PDB entry 1YEN | X-ray diffraction, 2.80 A resolution | chains A and B of the 4 polymer chains in the assembly

== Chain A ==
Name: Hemoglobin alpha chain
From: Homo sapiens
UniProt: P69905 (HBA_HUMAN); residues 1-141 here = UniProt positions 1-141
Sequence (141 residues; row label = number of the first residue in the row):
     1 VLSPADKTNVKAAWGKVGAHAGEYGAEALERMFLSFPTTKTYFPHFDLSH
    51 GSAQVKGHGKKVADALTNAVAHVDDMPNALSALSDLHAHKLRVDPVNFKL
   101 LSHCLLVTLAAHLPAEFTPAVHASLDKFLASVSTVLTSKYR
Disordered / not traced: 139-141
Metal / ion sites: heme Fe: His87 (together with oxygen molecule)
Residues lining bound ligands: heme / oxygen molecule: Leu29, Thr39, Tyr42, Phe43, His45, Phe46, His58, Lys61, Val62, Ala65, Leu66, Leu83, His87, Leu91, Val93, Asn97, Phe98, Leu101, Val132, Leu136
UniProt features mapped onto this chain:
  - site: Lys61 (Not glycated)
  - natural variant: Asp6 (A6D: In J-Toronto; this construct carries the variant), Ala13 (A13D: In J-Paris 1/J-Aljezur), Glu27 (A27E: In Shenyang; this construct carries the variant), Lys61 (K61N: In Zambia; deletion: In Clinic), Asp64 (A64D: In Pontoise; this construct carries the variant), Asp75 (D75A: In Lille; D75G: In Chapel Hill; D75N: In G-Pest), Ala111 (A111D: In Petah Tikva)

== Chain B ==
Name: Hemoglobin beta chain
From: Homo sapiens
UniProt: P68871 (HBB_HUMAN); residue numbers follow UniProt; this construct covers 1-146
Sequence (146 residues; row label = number of the first residue in the row):
     1 MHLTPEEKSAVTALWGKVNVDEVGGEALGRLLVVYAWTQRFFESFGDLST
    51 PDAVMGNPKVKAHGKKVLGAFSDGLAHLDNLKGTFATLSELHCDKLHVDP
   101 ENFRLLGNVLVCVLAHHFGKEFTPPVQAAYQKVVAGVANALAHKYH
Differences from the reference sequence: engineered mutation Met1 (Val in P68871), Ala36 (Pro in P68871)
Metal / ion sites: heme Fe: His92 (together with oxygen molecule)
Residues lining bound ligands: heme / oxygen molecule: Leu31, Thr38, Phe41, Phe42, His63, Lys66, Val67, Ala70, Phe71, Leu88, Leu91, His92, Leu96, Val98, Asn102, Phe103, Leu106, Val137, Leu141
UniProt features mapped onto this chain:
  - natural variant: Leu3 (H3L: In Graz; this construct carries the variant), Glu7 (E7A: In G-Makassar; E7K: In Hb C; E7Q: In Machida; E7V: In SKCA), Lys8 (E8K: In G-Siriraj; this construct carries the variant), Val11 (A11V: In Iraq-Halabja; this construct carries the variant), Gly16 (W16G: In Randwick; this construct carries the variant), Val23 (E23V: In D-Granada; this construct carries the variant), Gly24 (V24G: In Miyashiro; this construct carries the variant), Gly25 (G25D: In Moscva; G25R: In Riverdale-Bronx; G25V: In Savannah), Leu32 (L32P: In Yokohama), Val33 (L33V: In Muscat; this construct carries the variant), Arg40 (Q40R: In Tianshui; this construct carries the variant), Phe42 (F42Y: In Mequon; deletion: In Bruxelles), 11 further natural variant entries in UniProt

== Chain A / chain B interface ==
Residue-residue contacts - 33 pairs, chain A then chain B:
  Arg31(A) - Phe122(B)  hydrogen bond (side chain-backbone)
  Arg31(A) - Thr123(B)
  Arg31(A) - Pro124(B)
  Arg31(A) - Gln127(B)  hydrogen bond
  Leu34(A) - Pro124(B)  hydrophobic
  Leu34(A) - Pro125(B)
  Leu34(A) - Ala128(B)
  Ser35(A) - Gln127(B)
  Ser35(A) - Ala128(B)
  Ser35(A) - Gln131(B)
  Phe36(A) - Gln131(B)
  His103(A) - Asn108(B)  hydrogen bond
  His103(A) - Val111(B)
  His103(A) - Gln131(B)  hydrogen bond
  Cys104(A) - Gln127(B)
  Val107(A) - Ala115(B)  hydrophobic
  Val107(A) - Phe122(B)  hydrophobic
  Val107(A) - Gln127(B)
  Ala110(A) - His116(B)
  Ala111(A) - Ala115(B)
  Ala111(A) - Gly119(B)
  Pro114(A) - His116(B)  hydrogen bond (backbone-side chain)
  Phe117(A) - Arg30(B)  hydrogen bond (backbone-side chain)
  Phe117(A) - His116(B)
  Thr118(A) - Arg30(B)  hydrogen bond (backbone-side chain)
  Pro119(A) - Arg30(B)
  Pro119(A) - Met55(B)  hydrophobic
  His122(A) - Arg30(B)
  His122(A) - Val34(B)
  Ala123(A) - Val33(B)
  Ala123(A) - Val34(B)  hydrophobic
  Asp126(A) - Val34(B)
  Asp126(A) - Tyr35(B)  hydrogen bond
Also at the interface, not in a pair above, chain A (17 interface residues in all): Leu106
Also at the interface, not in a pair above, chain B (20 interface residues in all): Val109, Cys112, Lys120

== Overview ==
17 residues of chain A and 20 residues of chain B are in contact, with 8 hydrogen bonds. Among the polar pairs
are Arg31(A)-Phe122(B), Arg31(A)-Gln127(B) and His103(A)-Asn108(B). Bound to chain A: heme / oxygen molecule.
Chain B binds heme / oxygen molecule.
Chain A is Hemoglobin alpha chain and chain B is Hemoglobin beta chain, both from Homo sapiens; the structure,
T-To-T(High) quaternary transitions in human hemoglobin: betaP36A oxy (2MM IHP, 20% PEG) (10 test sets), was
determined by X-ray diffraction, deposited together with 1XXT, 1XY0, 1XZ5, 1XZ7, 1XZU, 1XZV and 45 further
entries.
